Entry 2L27 (solution NMR); this record covers chains A and B.

Chain A:
Protein: Corticotropin-releasing factor receptor 1
Organism: Homo sapiens
UniProt: P34998 (CRFR1_HUMAN); residues 125-208 here correspond to UniProt positions 25-108 (UniProt number = residue number - 100)
Chain sequence (84 residues; row label = number of the first residue in the row):
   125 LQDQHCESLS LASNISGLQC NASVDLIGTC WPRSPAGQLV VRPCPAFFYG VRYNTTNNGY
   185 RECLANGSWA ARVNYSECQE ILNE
Disulfide bonds: Cys130-Cys154, Cys144-Cys187, Cys168-Cys202
Reported in the primary citation:
  - contacts within the chain: Ile151-Tyr199, Thr153-Tyr199, Asp149-Trp155, Trp155-Arg185, Arg185-Trp193, Asp149-Arg185 (salt bridge), Val197-Tyr199
  - mutagenesis - Y177A: abolished binding to astressin
  - mutagenesis - Y177A: abolished binding to sauvagine
  - mutagenesis - Y177A: decreased signaling in response to sauvagine
  - mutagenesis - Y177A: decreased signaling in response to urocortin1

Chain B:
Protein: peptide agonist
Chain sequence (38 residues; row label = number of the first residue in the row):
   304 PPISLDLTFN LLREVLEIAK AEQEAEEAAK NRLLLEEA

Interface between chain A and chain B:
Pairs across the interface (24; chain A residue first):
  Leu150(A) - Ala341(B)
  Ile151(A) - Leu337(B)
  Phe172(A) - Asn334(B)
  Phe172(A) - Leu338(B)
  Tyr173(A) - Asn334(B)
  Val175(A) - Asn334(B)
  Tyr177(A) - Ala331(B)
  Tyr177(A) - Asn334(B)
  Tyr177(A) - Arg335(B)
  Tyr177(A) - Leu338(B)
  Val197(A) - Ala341(B)
  Asn198(A) - Ala341(B)
  Tyr199(A) - Leu338(B)
  Tyr199(A) - Ala341(B)
  Ser200(A) - Leu338(B)
  Ser200(A) - Glu339(B)
  Cys202(A) - Leu338(B)
  Gln203(A) - Arg335(B)
  Glu204(A) - Glu327(B)
  Glu204(A) - Ala331(B)
  Glu204(A) - Arg335(B)
  Leu206(A) - Glu327(B)
  Glu208(A) - Lys323(B)
  Glu208(A) - Gln326(B)
From the paper, about this interface:
  - interface residues, chain A: Ile151(A), Phe172(A), Tyr173(A), Val175(A), Tyr177(A), Val197(A), Tyr199(A), Cys202(A), Glu204(A)

Summary:
15 residues of chain A face 10 of chain B across their interface. From the paper: Y177A of chain A abolishes
binding to astressin; interface residues Ile151(A), Phe172(A) and Tyr173(A) among others.
Chain A is Corticotropin-releasing factor receptor 1 (Homo sapiens) and chain B is peptide agonist; the
structure, NMR Structure of the ECD1 of CRF-R1 in complex with a peptide agonist, was determined by solution
NMR.
